5VS0 - chains A and T of the 4 polymer chains in the assembly; structure by X-ray diffraction, 2.10 A resolution.

# Chain A
Name: DNA polymerase beta
Organism: Homo sapiens
Notes: EC 2.7.7.7, 4.2.99.-
Reference sequence: P06746 (DPOLB_HUMAN); residues 1-335 here = UniProt positions 1-335
Chain sequence (341 residues; each row starts with the number of its first residue):
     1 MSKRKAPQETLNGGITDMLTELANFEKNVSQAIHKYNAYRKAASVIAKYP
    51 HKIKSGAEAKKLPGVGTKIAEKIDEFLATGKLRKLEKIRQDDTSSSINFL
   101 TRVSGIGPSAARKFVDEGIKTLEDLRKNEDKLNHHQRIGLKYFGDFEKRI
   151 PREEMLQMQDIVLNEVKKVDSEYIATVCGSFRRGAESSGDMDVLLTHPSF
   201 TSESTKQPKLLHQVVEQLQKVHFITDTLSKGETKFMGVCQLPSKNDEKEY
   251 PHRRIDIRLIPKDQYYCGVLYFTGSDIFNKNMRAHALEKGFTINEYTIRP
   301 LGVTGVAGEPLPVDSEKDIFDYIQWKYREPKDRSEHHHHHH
Disordered / not traced: 1-9, 336-341
Differences from the reference sequence: expression tag (336-341)
Swiss-Prot annotation at these positions:
  - region: Arg183 to Asp192 (DNA-binding)
  - active site: Lys72 (Nucleophile)
  - binding site (K(+)): Lys60, Leu62, Val65, Thr101, Val103, Ile106
  - binding site (Na(+)): Lys60, Leu62, Val65, Thr101, Val103, Ile106
  - binding site (dATP): Arg149, Ser180, Arg183, Gly189, Asp190
  - binding site (dCTP): Arg149, Ser180, Arg183, Gly189, Asp190
  - binding site (dGTP): Arg149, Ser180, Arg183, Gly189, Asp190, Asp192
  - binding site (dTTP): Arg149, Ser180, Arg183, Gly189, Asp190
  - binding site (Mg(2+)): Asp190, Asp192, Asp256
  - modified residue: Lys72 (N6-acetyllysine), Arg83 (Omega-N-methylarginine), Arg152 (Omega-N-methylarginine)
  - cross-link (Glycyl lysine isopeptide (Lys-Gly)): Lys41 (interchain with G-Cter in ubiquitin), Lys61 (interchain with G-Cter in ubiquitin), Lys81 (interchain with G-Cter in ubiquitin)
  - natural variant: Leu22 (L22P: Found in a gastric cancer sample; uncertain significance), Tyr39 (Y39C: Found in a gastric cancer sample; uncertain significance), Gly118 (G118V: Decreased DNA-directed DNA polymerase activity), Arg137 (R137Q: Decreased function in base-excision repair), Arg149 (R149I: Decreased DNA-directed DNA polymerase activity), Asp160 (D160N: Found in a gastric cancer sample; uncertain significance), Cys239 (C239R: Found in a gastric cancer sample; uncertain significance), Lys289 (K289M: Found in a colon cancer sample; uncertain significance), Asn294 (N294D: Found in a gastric cancer sample; uncertain significance), Glu295 (E295K: Found in a gastric cancer sample; uncertain significance)
  - mutagenesis: Phe25 (F25W: No effect on 5'-dRP lyase activity. Decreased ssDNA binding), His34 (H34G: Decreased 5'-dRP lyase activity. Decreased ssDNA binding), Lys35 (K35A: Decreased 5'-dRP lyase activity. Decreased ssDNA binding. Loss of 5'-dRP lyase activity; when associated with A-68 and A-72. Decreased ssDNA binding; when associated with A-68 and A-72 ...), Tyr39 (Y39F: No effect on 5'-dRP lyase activity; Y39Q: Abolishes DNA polymerase and 5'-dRP lyase activity), Lys41 (K41R: Abolishes ubiquitination; when associated with R-61 and R-81), Lys60 (K60A: Decreased 5'-dRP lyase activity. Decreased ssDNA binding), Lys61 (K61R: Abolishes ubiquitination; when associated with R-41 and R-81), Lys68 (K68A: No effect on 5'-dRP lyase activity. Decreased ssDNA binding. Loss of 5'-dRP lyase activity; when associated with A-35 and A-72. Decreased ssDNA binding; when associated with A-35 and A-72 ...), Glu71 (E71Q: No effect on 5'-dRP lyase activity. No effect on structure shown by circular dichroism. No effect on ssDNA binding), Lys72 (K72A: Severely reduced 5'-dRP lyase activity. Does not affect ssDNA binding. Loss of 5'-dRP lyase activity; when associated with A-35 and A-68. Decreased ssDNA binding ...), Glu75 (E75A: Slightly decreased 5'-dRP lyase activity. Decreased ssDNA binding. No effect on structure shown by circular dichroism), Lys81 (K81R: Abolishes ubiquitination; when associated with R-41 and R-61), 5 further mutagenesis entries in UniProt
Ion coordination: Mg2+ site 1: Lys60, Leu62, Val65 (shared with 1 residue of chain D); Mg2+ site 2: Thr101, Val103, Ile106 (shared with 1 residue of chain P); Mg2+ site 3: Asp190, Asp192 (together with pyrophosphate) (shared with 1 residue of chain P); Mg2+ site 4: Asp190, Asp192, Asp256 (shared with 2 residues of chain P)
Ligand contacts: pyrophosphate (PPV): Arg149, Gly179, Ser180, Arg183, Ser187, Ser188, Gly189, Asp190, Asp192, Ser275

# Chain T
Molecule: 16-nt DNA strand
Sequence (16 nucleotides; numbered 1 to 16; the number before each row is that of its first residue):
     1 CCGACAGGCGCATCAG
Modified positions: 8OG (8-oxo-2'-deoxy-guanosine-5'-monophosphate) at position 7

# Interface between chain A and chain T
Contacting residue pairs (26; chain A residue first):
  His34(A) - DC5(T)  stacking on the base
  Ser229(A) - DG10(T)  phosphate contact
  Ser229(A) - DC11(T)  phosphate contact
  Lys230(A) - DG10(T)  phosphate contact
  Lys230(A) - DC11(T)  hydrogen bond to the phosphate
  Gly231(A) - DG10(T)  phosphate contact
  Glu232(A) - DG10(T)  hydrogen bond to the phosphate
  Thr233(A) - DC9(T)  hydrogen bond to the phosphate
  Thr233(A) - DG10(T)  hydrogen bond to the phosphate
  Lys234(A) - DC9(T)  hydrogen bond to the base
  Lys234(A) - DG10(T)  hydrogen bond to the phosphate
  Arg258(A) - DC9(T)  sugar contact
  Tyr271(A) - 8OG_7(T)  base contact
  Lys280(A) - DA6(T)  salt bridge to the phosphate
  Arg283(A) - DA6(T)  hydrogen bond to the base
  Arg283(A) - 8OG_7(T)  hydrogen bond to the sugar
  Ala284(A) - DA6(T)  sugar contact
  Leu287(A) - DC5(T)  phosphate contact
  Leu287(A) - DA6(T)  phosphate contact
  Leu287(A) - 8OG_7(T)  phosphate contact
  Thr292(A) - 8OG_7(T)  hydrogen bond to the phosphate
  Ile293(A) - 8OG_7(T)  sugar contact
  Asn294(A) - 8OG_7(T)  phosphate contact
  Asn294(A) - DG8(T)  hydrogen bond to the phosphate
  Glu295(A) - DG8(T)  sugar contact
  Tyr296(A) - DC9(T)  hydrogen bond to the phosphate
Also at the interface, not in a pair above, chain A (22 interface residues in all): Asn37, Asn133, His134, Arg299
Also at the interface, not in a pair above, chain T (8 interface residues in all): DA12

# In short
22 residues of chain A face 8 of chain T across their interface; the contacts include 11 hydrogen bonds, 1
salt bridge and 1 aromatic stacking contact. Polar pairs include Lys234(A)-DC9(T), Arg283(A)-DA6(T) and
Arg283(A)-8OG_7(T). Bound to chain A: pyrophosphate.
Here chain A is DNA polymerase beta (Homo sapiens) and chain T is a 16-nt DNA strand. Entry 5VS0 (Human DNA
polymerase beta 8-oxoG:dC extension with dTTP after 80 s) was determined by X-ray diffraction together with
5VRW, 5VRX, 5VRY, 5VRZ, 5VS1, 5VS2, 5VS3 and 5VS4 from the same study.
